PDB entry 6UU9 | X-ray diffraction, 5.40 A resolution (low resolution: residue-level contacts below are approximate; hydrogen-bond / salt-bridge calls are withheld) | chains FFF and 222 of the 9 polymer chains in the assembly

== Chain FFF ==
Molecule: RNA polymerase sigma factor RpoS
From: Escherichia coli
UniProtKB: A0A377K1M2 (A0A377K1M2_ECOLX); numbering as in UniProt (aligned over 1-328)
Amino-acid sequence (336 residues; numbered 1 to 336; the number before each row is that of its first residue):
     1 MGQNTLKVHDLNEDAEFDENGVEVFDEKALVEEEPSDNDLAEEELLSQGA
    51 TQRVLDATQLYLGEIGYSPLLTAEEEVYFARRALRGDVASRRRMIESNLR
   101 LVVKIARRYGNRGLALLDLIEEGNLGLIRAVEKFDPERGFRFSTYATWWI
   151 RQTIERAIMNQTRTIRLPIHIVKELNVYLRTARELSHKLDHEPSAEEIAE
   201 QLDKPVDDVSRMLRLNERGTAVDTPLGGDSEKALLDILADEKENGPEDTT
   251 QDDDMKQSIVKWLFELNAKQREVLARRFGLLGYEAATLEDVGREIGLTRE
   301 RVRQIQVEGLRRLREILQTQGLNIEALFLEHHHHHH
Disordered / not traced: 1-52, 226-232, 330-336
Sequence notes: conflict Gly2 (Ser in A0A377K1M2); engineered mutation Gly219 (Ile in A0A377K1M2), Ala221 (Ser in A0A377K1M2); expression tag (329-336)
Reported in the primary citation:
  - mutagenesis - I219G/S221A: increased catalytic activity

== Chain 222 ==
Molecule: Synthetic DNA 50-mer (promoter template strand)
Sequence (50 nucleotides; numbered 3 to 52; the number before each row is that of its first residue):
     3 TCCGCGTCAGACTCGTAGGATTATAGCATACGTGAGGTGGGATGTCAAGG
Disordered / not traced: 19-22, 39-52

== Interface between chain FFF and chain 222 ==
Contacting residue pairs - 24 pairs, chain FFF then chain 222:
  Arg112(FFF) - DA25(222)
  Arg112(FFF) - DT26(222)
  Trp148(FFF) - DA27(222)
  Gln152(FFF) - DA27(222)
  Gln152(FFF) - DG28(222)
  Glu155(FFF) - DT26(222)
  Glu155(FFF) - DA27(222)
  Ile158(FFF) - DT26(222)
  Met159(FFF) - DT26(222)
  Arg163(FFF) - DA25(222)
  Val172(FFF) - DT26(222)
  Lys173(FFF) - DG28(222)
  Asn176(FFF) - DT26(222)
  Asn176(FFF) - DA27(222)
  Leu179(FFF) - DT26(222)
  Arg180(FFF) - DT26(222)
  Arg180(FFF) - DA27(222)
  Arg180(FFF) - DG28(222)
  Arg183(FFF) - DA25(222)
  Arg183(FFF) - DT26(222)
  Arg218(FFF) - DT23(222)
  Thr220(FFF) - DT18(222)
  Pro225(FFF) - DG17(222)
  Pro225(FFF) - DT18(222)
Interface residues without a listed pair, chain FFF (21 interface residues in all): Tyr109, Leu175, Val177, Asn216, Leu234
Interface residues without a listed pair, chain 222 (9 interface residues in all): DT24, DC29

== Overview ==
Chain FFF and chain 222 form an interface of 21 and 9 residues respectively. From the paper: I219G/S221A of
chain FFF increase catalytic activity.
Chain FFF is RNA polymerase sigma factor RpoS (Escherichia coli) and chain 222 is Synthetic DNA 50-mer
(promoter template strand); the structure, E. coli mutant sigma-S transcription initiation complex with an
8-nt RNA ("Fresh" mutant crystal soaked with ..., was determined by X-ray diffraction, deposited together with
6UTV, 6UTW, 6UTX, 6UTY, 6UTZ, 6UU0 and 11 further entries.
